Entry 3K4Q (X-ray diffraction, 2.20 A resolution); this record covers chain A.

== Chain A ==
Molecule: 3-phytase A
From: Aspergillus niger
Notes: EC 3.1.3.8
UniProtKB: P34752 (PHYA_ASPNG); residues 1-444 here correspond to UniProt positions 24-467 (UniProt number = residue number + 23)
Chain sequence (444 residues; row label = number of the first residue in the row):
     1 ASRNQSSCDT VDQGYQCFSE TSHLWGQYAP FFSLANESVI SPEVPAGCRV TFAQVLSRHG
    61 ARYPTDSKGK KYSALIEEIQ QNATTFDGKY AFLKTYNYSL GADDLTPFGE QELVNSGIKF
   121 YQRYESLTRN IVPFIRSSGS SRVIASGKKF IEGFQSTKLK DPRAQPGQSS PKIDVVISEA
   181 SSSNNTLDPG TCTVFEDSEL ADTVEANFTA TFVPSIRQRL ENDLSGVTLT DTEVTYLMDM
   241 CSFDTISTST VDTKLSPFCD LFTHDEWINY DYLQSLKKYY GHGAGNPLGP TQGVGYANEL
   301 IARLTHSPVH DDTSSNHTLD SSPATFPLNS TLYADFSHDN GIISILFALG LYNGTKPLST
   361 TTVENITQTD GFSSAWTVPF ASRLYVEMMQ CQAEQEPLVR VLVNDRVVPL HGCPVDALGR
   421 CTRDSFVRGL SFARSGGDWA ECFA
Unresolved in the structure: 1-6
Disulfide bonds: C8-C17, C48-C391, C192-C442, C241-C259, C413-C421
Glycans and other covalent adducts: N-acetylglucosamine (NAG) linked to N82, N184, N316, N353
Ligand contacts: D-myo-inositol-hexasulphate (IHS): Q27, Y28, R58, H59, R62, T65, K68, D103, R142, D188, K278, H338, D339, N340

== Summary ==
Bound to chain A: D-myo-inositol-hexasulphate. N-acetylglucosamine is covalently linked to N82, N184, N316 and
N353.
Chain A is 3-phytase A (Aspergillus niger); the structure, Aspergillus niger Phytase in complex with
myo-inositol hexakis sulfate, was determined by X-ray diffraction together with 3K4P from the same study.
